Entry 6PPO (electron microscopy, 3.20 A resolution); this record covers chains C and D of the 5 polymer chains in the assembly.

Chain C:
Protein: Capsid protein VP2
Organism: Rhinovirus C
Notes: EC 3.4.22.29, 3.6.1.15, 3.4.22.28, 2.7.7.48
UniProtKB: E5D8F2 (E5D8F2_9ENTO); residues 1-265 here correspond to UniProt positions 68-332 (UniProt number = residue number + 67)
Chain sequence (265 residues; row label = number of the first residue in the row):
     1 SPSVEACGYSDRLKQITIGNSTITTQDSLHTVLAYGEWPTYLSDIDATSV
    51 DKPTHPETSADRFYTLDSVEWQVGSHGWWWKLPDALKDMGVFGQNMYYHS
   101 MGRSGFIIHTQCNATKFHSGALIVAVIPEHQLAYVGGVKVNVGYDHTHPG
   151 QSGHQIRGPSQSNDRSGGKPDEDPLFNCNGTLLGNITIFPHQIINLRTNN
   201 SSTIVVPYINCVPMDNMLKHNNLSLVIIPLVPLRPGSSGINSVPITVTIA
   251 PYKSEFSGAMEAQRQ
Unresolved in the structure: 1-12
UniProt features mapped onto this chain:
  - site: Gln265 (Cleavage)

Chain D:
Protein: Capsid protein VP4
Organism: Rhinovirus C
Notes: EC 3.4.22.29, 3.6.1.15, 3.4.22.28, 2.7.7.48
UniProtKB: E5D8F2 (E5D8F2_9ENTO); residues 1-66 here correspond to UniProt positions 2-67 (UniProt number = residue number + 1)
Chain sequence (66 residues; row label = number of the first residue in the row):
     1 GAQVSRQNNGTHENGVTASNGSVIKYFNINYYKDSASSGLSRQDFSQDPS
    51 KFTQPLVDTLTNPALM
Unresolved in the structure: 1-27, 43-47, 58-66
UniProt features mapped onto this chain:
  - site: Met66 (Cleavage)
  - lipidation: Gly1 (N-myristoyl glycine)

How chain C and chain D interact:
Residue-residue contacts (9; chain C residue first):
  His30(C) - Leu56(D)
  Thr31(C) - Leu56(D)
  Thr31(C) - Val57(D)  hydrogen bond (backbone-backbone)
  Val32(C) - Pro55(D)
  Leu33(C) - Pro55(D)  hydrogen bond (backbone-backbone)
  Leu33(C) - Leu56(D)
  Leu33(C) - Val57(D)  hydrophobic
  Tyr35(C) - Lys51(D)
  Tyr35(C) - Phe52(D)  hydrophobic
Also at the interface, not in a pair above, chain C (7 interface residues in all): Gly36, Trp38

Overview:
The interface between chain C and chain D involves 7 residues on one side and 5 on the other, with 2 hydrogen
bonds. The backbones hydrogen-bond at Thr31(C)-Val57(D) and Leu33(C)-Pro55(D).
Here chain C is Capsid protein VP2 and chain D is Capsid protein VP4, both from Rhinovirus C. Entry 6PPO
(Rhinovirus C15 complexed with domain I of receptor CDHR3) was determined by electron microscopy, deposited
together with 6PSF.
